Entry 7Q5Y (X-ray diffraction, 2.70 A resolution); this record covers chains A and C of the 6 polymer chains in the assembly.

# Chain A
Protein: NADH dehydrogenase I chain G
Source organism: Aquifex aeolicus (strain VF5)
UniProt: O66748 (O66748_AQUAE); residues 1-632 here = UniProt positions 1-632
Sequence (632 residues; numbered 1 to 632; the number before each row is that of its first residue):
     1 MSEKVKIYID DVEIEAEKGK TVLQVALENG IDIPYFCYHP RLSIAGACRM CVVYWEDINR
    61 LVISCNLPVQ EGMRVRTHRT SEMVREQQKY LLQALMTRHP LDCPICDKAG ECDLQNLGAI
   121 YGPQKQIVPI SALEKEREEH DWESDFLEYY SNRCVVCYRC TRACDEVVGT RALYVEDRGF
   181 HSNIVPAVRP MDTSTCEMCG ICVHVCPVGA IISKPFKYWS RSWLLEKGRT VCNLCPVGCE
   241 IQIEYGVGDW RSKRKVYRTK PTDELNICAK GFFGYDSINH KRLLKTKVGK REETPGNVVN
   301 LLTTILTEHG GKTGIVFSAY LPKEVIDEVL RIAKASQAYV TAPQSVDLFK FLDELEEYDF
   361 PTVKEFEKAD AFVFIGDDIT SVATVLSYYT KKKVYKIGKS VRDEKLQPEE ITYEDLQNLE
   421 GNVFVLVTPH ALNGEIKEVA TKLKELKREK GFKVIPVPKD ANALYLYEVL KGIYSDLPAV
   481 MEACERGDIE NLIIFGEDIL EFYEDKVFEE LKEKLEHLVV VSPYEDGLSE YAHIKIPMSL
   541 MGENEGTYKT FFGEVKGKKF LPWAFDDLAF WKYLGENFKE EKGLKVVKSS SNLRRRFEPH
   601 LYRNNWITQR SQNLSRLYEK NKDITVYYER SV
Disordered / not traced: 1-3, 630-632
Bound ions: 2Fe-2S cluster Fe: C37, C48, C51, C65; 4Fe-4S cluster Fe site 1: H99, C103, C106, C112; 4Fe-4S cluster Fe site 2: C154, C157, C160, C206; 4Fe-4S cluster Fe site 3: C164, C196, C199, C202; 4Fe-4S cluster Fe site 4: C232, C235, C239, C268
Small-molecule neighbours:
  - 2Fe-2S cluster (FES): Y35, F36, C37, Y38, G46, A47, C48, R49, M50, C51, I63, C65
  - 4Fe-4S cluster (SF4), molecule 1: H99, P100, D102, C103, C106, K108, A109, C112, L114, Q115, R153, V208, G209
  - 4Fe-4S cluster (SF4), molecule 2: L147, C164, V168, T170, A172, L173, M191, C196, E197, M198, C199, G200, I201, C202
  - 4Fe-4S cluster (SF4), molecule 3: Y149, C154, V155, V156, C157, Y158, R159, C160, I184, C206, P207, V208, A210, I211
  - 4Fe-4S cluster (SF4), molecule 4: C232, L234, C235, V237, G238, C239, I267, C268, K270, G271, T384, V385

# Chain C
Protein: NADH-quinone oxidoreductase subunit F
Source organism: Aquifex aeolicus (strain VF5)
Notes: EC 7.1.1.-
UniProt: O66841 (NUOF_AQUAE); residue numbers follow UniProt; this construct covers 1-426
Sequence (426 residues; each row starts with the number of its first residue):
     1 MRSYPAIPRI YAETTLNMLL KRAKKPRVHS IDEYLKDGGY QALEKALNMS PEEIIDWVDK
    61 STLRGRGGAG FPTGKKWKFA VQNPGPRYFI CNADESEPGT FKDRIIIERD PHLLIEGIII
   121 SSYAIGANEA YIYIRGEYPA GYYILRDAIE EAKKKGFLGK NILGSGFDLE IYVARGAGAY
   181 ICGEETALIE SLEGKRGHPR LKPPYPVQKG LWGKPTVVNN VETIANVPFI ISMGWEEYRY
   241 IGPSDYAGPK LFPVSGKVKK PGVYELPMNT TLREVIFKYA GGTLGNKKVK AVFSGALDCF
   301 SSEELDIPMD YSPLGFGGTG TVIVLTEEDD IVEAALKIAE FYEHETCGQC TPCRVGCYEQ
   361 ANLLEKIYKG EATEQDWEGF DFVNRNIQPT SICGLGAVAG RLIRQTLEKF PEEWEKYRKK
   421 SASLPL
Disordered / not traced: 420-426
Bound ions: 4Fe-4S cluster Fe: C347, C350, C353, C393
Small-molecule neighbours:
  - FMN (flavin mononucleotide): G65, R66, G67, G68, A69, F71, K76, N92, D94, E95, S96, Y180, I181, G183, E184, E185, V218, N219, N220, T223, G394, L395
  - 4Fe-4S cluster (SF4): I181, P199, T346, C347, G348, Q349, C350, C353, R354, S391, I392, C393, L395, G396
Swiss-Prot annotation at these positions:
  - binding site (NAD(+)): G65 to G74
  - binding site (FMN): G176 to T223
  - binding site ([4Fe-4S] cluster): C347, C350, C353, C393

# Interface between chain A and chain C
Contacting residue pairs (61; chain A residue first):
  A45(A) with L201(C)
  G46(A) with I392(C)
  A47(A) with Q349(C); C350(C); T351(C)
  C48(A) with T351(C), hydrogen bond (backbone-side chain)
  R49(A) with L201(C); C350(C); P352(C); T390(C), hydrogen bond (side chain-backbone); S391(C); I392(C)
  V52(A) with T390(C)
  N66(A) with L201(C)
  Q87(A) with N386(C), hydrogen bond; P389(C); T390(C)
  Y90(A) with P352(C), hydrogen bond (side chain-backbone); G356(C); F382(C), hydrophobic; N386(C); I387(C)
  L91(A) with T351(C); P352(C); T390(C)
  A94(A) with V355(C)
  L95(A) with T351(C); R354(C)
  T97(A) with E359(C)
  R98(A) with Y358(C); E359(C), salt bridge; N362(C)
  K125(A) with Q375(C), hydrogen bond; E378(C), salt bridge
  Q126(A) with Q375(C)
  I127(A) with Q375(C), hydrogen bond (backbone-side chain); G379(C); F382(C), hydrophobic
  V128(A) with V383(C), hydrophobic
  P129(A) with Q375(C); D376(C)
  I130(A) with E359(C)
  V156(A) with R354(C)
  Y158(A) with G348(C), hydrogen bond (side chain-backbone); Q349(C)
  V175(A) with R196(C), hydrogen bond (backbone-side chain)
  E176(A) with R196(C)
  D177(A) with R196(C)
  R178(A) with G178(C), hydrogen bond (side chain-backbone); A179(C); R196(C); H344(C), hydrogen bond (side chain-backbone); E345(C), salt bridge; C347(C)
  G179(A) with T346(C); C347(C), hydrogen bond (backbone-backbone); G348(C); R354(C)
  F180(A) with R354(C); Y358(C), hydrophobic
  H181(A) with Y358(C)
Also at the interface, not in a pair above, chain A (36 interface residues in all): L61, K89, Q93, R137, C154, V155, S182
Also at the interface, not in a pair above, chain C (32 interface residues in all): L363

# Overview
Chain A and chain C form an interface of 36 and 32 residues respectively; the contacts include 11 hydrogen
bonds and 3 salt bridges. Among the polar pairs are R98(A)-E359(C), K125(A)-E378(C) and R178(A)-E345(C). Chain
A binds 4 copies of 4Fe-4S cluster and 2Fe-2S cluster.
Here chain A is NADH dehydrogenase I chain G and chain C is NADH-quinone oxidoreductase subunit F, both from
Aquifex aeolicus (strain VF5). Entry 7Q5Y (Structure of NADH:ubichinon oxidoreductase (complex I) of the
hyperthermophilic eubacterium Aquifex aeolicus) was determined by X-ray diffraction.
